Entry 3S79 (X-ray diffraction, 2.75 A resolution); this record covers chain A.

== Chain A ==
Name: Cytochrome P450 19A1
Source organism: Homo sapiens
Notes: EC 1.14.14.1
UniProt: P11511 (CP19A_HUMAN); residues 1-503 here = UniProt positions 1-503
Sequence (503 residues; numbered 1 to 503; the number before each row is that of its first residue):
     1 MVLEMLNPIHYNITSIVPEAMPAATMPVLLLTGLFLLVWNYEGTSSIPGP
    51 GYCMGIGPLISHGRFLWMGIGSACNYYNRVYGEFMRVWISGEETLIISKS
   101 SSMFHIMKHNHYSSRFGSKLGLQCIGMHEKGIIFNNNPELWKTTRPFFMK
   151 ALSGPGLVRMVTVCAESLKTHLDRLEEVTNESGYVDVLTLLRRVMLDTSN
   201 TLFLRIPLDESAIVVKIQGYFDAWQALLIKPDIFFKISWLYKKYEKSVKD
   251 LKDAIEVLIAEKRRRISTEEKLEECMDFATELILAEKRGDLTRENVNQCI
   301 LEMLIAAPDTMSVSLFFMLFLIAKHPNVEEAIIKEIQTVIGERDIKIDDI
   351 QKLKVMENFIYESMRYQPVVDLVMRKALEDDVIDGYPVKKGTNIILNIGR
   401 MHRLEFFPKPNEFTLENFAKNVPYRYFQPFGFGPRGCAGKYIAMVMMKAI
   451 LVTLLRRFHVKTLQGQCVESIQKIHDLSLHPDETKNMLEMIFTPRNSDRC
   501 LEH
Not modelled in the structure: 1-44, 497-503
Swiss-Prot annotation at these positions:
  - binding site (substrate): Asp309, Met374
  - binding site (heme): Cys437
  - natural variant: Arg192 (R192H: In AROD), Arg264 (R264C: 1.6 fold decrease in affinity for androstenedione substrate; R264H: 2.5 fold decrease in affinity for androstenedione substrate), Ser314 (S314P: Found in deaf patients; uncertain significance), Arg365 (R365Q: In AROD), Arg375 (R375C: In AROD; R375L), Arg435 (R435C: In AROD), Cys437 (C437Y: In AROD)
Metal / ion sites: heme Fe near Cys437 (its only coordinating residue here)
Residues lining bound ligands:
  - 4-androstene-3-17-dione (ASD): Arg115, Ile133, Phe134, Phe221, Trp224, Ile305, Ala306, Asp309, Thr310, Val370, Leu372, Val373, Met374, Leu477
  - heme (HEM): Met107, Arg115, Ile132, Ile133, Trp141, Arg145, Phe148, Leu152, Met303, Ala306, Ala307, Thr310, Met311, Ser314, Met364, Val370, Val373, Arg375, Pro429, Phe430, Gly431, Phe432, Arg435, Gly436, Cys437, Ala438, Gly439, Ala443, Met446, Met447
What the authors report for this chain:
  - binding site for 4-androstene-3-17-dione: Arg115, Asp309, Met374
  - contacts within the chain: Arg192-Asp309 (water-mediated contact)

== Overview ==
Chain A binds heme and 4-androstene-3-17-dione. Curated annotation (UniProt) lists substrate-binding residues
Asp309 and Met374 and heme-binding residue Cys437. From the paper: a binding site for 4-androstene-3-17-dione
at Arg115, Asp309 and Met374; contacts within the chain involving Asp309 and Arg192.
Chain A is Cytochrome P450 19A1 (Homo sapiens); the structure, Human placental aromatase cytochrome P450
(CYP19A1) refined at 2.75 angstrom, was determined by X-ray diffraction, deposited together with 4GL5, 4GL7
and 3S7S.
